1SUC - chain A; structure by X-ray diffraction, 1.80 A resolution.

== Chain A ==
Molecule: Subtilisin bpn' crb-S3
Source organism: Bacillus amyloliquefaciens
Notes: EC 3.4.21.62
UniProtKB: P00782 (SUBT_BACAM); residues 1-275 here correspond to UniProt positions 108-382 (UniProt number = residue number + 107)
Chain sequence (275 residues; each row starts with the number of its first residue):
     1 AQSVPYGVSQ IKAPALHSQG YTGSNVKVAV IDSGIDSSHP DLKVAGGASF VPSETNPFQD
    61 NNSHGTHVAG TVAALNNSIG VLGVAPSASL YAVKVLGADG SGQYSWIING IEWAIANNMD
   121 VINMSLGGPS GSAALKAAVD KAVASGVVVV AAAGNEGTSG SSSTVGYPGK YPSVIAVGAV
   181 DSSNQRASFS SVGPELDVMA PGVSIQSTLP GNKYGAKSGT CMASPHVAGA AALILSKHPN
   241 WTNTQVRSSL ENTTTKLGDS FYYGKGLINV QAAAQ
Unresolved in the structure: 1-3, 75-83
Differences from the reference sequence: engineered mutation F50 (Met157 in P00782), K217 (Tyr324 in P00782), S218 (Asn325 in P00782), C221 (Ser328 in P00782)
Modified positions: C221 (3-sulfinoalanine; CSD)
Metal / ion sites: K+: G169, Y171, V174, D197
Ligand contacts: acetone (ACN): Q185, R186, Y262, Y263

== Summary ==
Bound to chain A: acetone. G169, Y171, V174 and D197 coordinate K+.
Chain A is Subtilisin bpn' crb-S3 (Bacillus amyloliquefaciens); the structure, Calcium-independent subtilisin
by design, was determined by X-ray diffraction together with 1SUB and 1SUD from the same study.
